Entry 6NY6 (X-ray diffraction, 3.74 A resolution); this record covers chains A and N of the 23 polymer chains in the assembly.

[Chain A]
Molecule: 16S rRNA
Organism: Thermus thermophilus HB8
Sequence (1523 nucleotides; numbered 0 to 1544 plus 24 insertion-coded residues; 46 numbers in that range are skipped by the numbering (no residue carries them; nothing is unmodelled there); the number before each row is that of its first residue; a row labelled like 190A-190L holds insertion residues (190A, then the next letters in order); numbering starts at 0):
     0 UUUGUUGGAG AGUUUGAUCC UGGCUCAGGG UGAACGCUGG CGGCGUGCCU AAGACAUGCA
    60 AGUCGUGCGG G
    73 CCGCGGGGUU UU
    88 ACUCCG
    95 UGGUC
   101 AGCGGCGGAC GGGUGAGUAA CGCGUGGGU
  129A G
   130 ACCUACCCGG AAGAGGGGGA CAACCCGGGG AAACUCGGGC UAAUCCCCCA UGUGGACCCG
   190 C
190A-190L CCCUUGGGGUGU
   191 GUCCAAAGGG CUUU
   216 GCCCGCUUCC GGAUGGGCCC GCGUCCCAUC AGCUAGUUGG UGGGGUAAUG GCCCACCAAG
   276 GCGACGACGG GUAGCCGGUC UGAGAGGAUG GCCGGCCACA GGGGCACUGA GACACGGGCC
   336 CCACUCCUAC GGGAGGCAGC AGUUAGGAAU CUUCCGCAAU GGGCGCAAGC CUGACGGAGC
   396 GACGCCGCUU GGAGGAAGAA GCCCUUCGGG GUGUAAACUC CUGAA
   442 CCCGGGACGA AACCCCCGAC GA
   474 GGGGACUGAC GGUACCGGG
   494 GUAAUAGCGC CGGCCAACUC CGUGCCAGCA GCCGCGGUAA UACGGAGGGC GCGAGCGUUA
   554 CCCGGAUUCA CUGGGCGUAA AGGGCGUGUA GGCGGCCUGG GGCGUCCCAU GUGAAAGACC
   614 ACGGCUCAAC CGUGGGGGAG CGUGGGAUAC GCUCAGGCUA GACGGUGGGA GAGGGUGGUG
   674 GAAUUCCCGG AGUAGCGGUG AAAUGCGCAG AUACCGGGAG GAACGCCGAU GGCGAAGGCA
   734 GCCACCUGGU CCACCCGUGA CGCUGAGGCG CGAAAGCGUG GGGAGCAAAC CGGAUUAGAU
   794 ACCCGGGUAG UCCACGCCCU AAACGAUGCG CGCUAGGUCU CUGGGUCU
   848 CCUGGGGGCC GAAGCUAACG CGUUAAGCGC GCCGCCUGGG GAGUACGGCC GCAAGGCUGA
   908 AACUCAAAGG AAUUGACGGG GGCCCGCACA AGCGGUGGAG CAUGUGGUUU AAUUCGAAGC
   968 AACGCGAAGA ACCUUACCAG GCCUUGACAU GCUAGG
 1003A G
  1004 AACCCGGGUG AAAGCCUGGG GUGCCCC
1030A-1030D GCGA
  1031 GGGGAGCCCU AGCACAGGUG CUGCAUGGCC GUCGUCAGCU CGUGCCGUGA GGUGUUGGGU
  1091 UAAGUCCCGC AACGAGCGCA ACCCCCGCCG UUAGUUGCCA GCGGUUCGGC CGGGCACUCU
  1151 AACGGGACUG CCCGCGAAA
  1171 GCGGGAGGAA GGAGGGGACG ACGUCUGGUC AGCAUGGCCC UUACGGCCUG GGCGACACAC
  1231 GUGCUACAAU GCCCACUACA AAGCGAUGCC ACCCGGCAAC GGGGAGCUAA UCGCAAAAAG
  1291 GUGGGCCCAG UUCGGAUUGG GGUCUGCAAC CCGACCCCAU GAAGCCGGAA UCGCUAGUAA
  1351 UCGCGGAUCA G
 1361A C
  1362 CAUGCCGCGG UGAAUACGUU CCCGGGCCUU GUACACACCG CCCGUCACGC CAUGGGAGCG
  1422 GGCUCUACCC GAAGUCGCCG GG
  1446 AGCCUACGGG
  1459 CAGGCGCCGA GGGUAGGGCC CGUGACUGGG GCGAAGUCGU AACAAGGUAG CUGUACCGGA
  1519 AGGUGCGGCU GGAUCA
1534A-1534E CCUCC
  1539 CUUUCU
Unresolved in the structure: 0-4, 1534A-1534E
Modified positions: PSU (pseudouridine-5'-monophosphate) at position 1540; PSU (pseudouridine-5'-monophosphate) at position 1541
Metal / ion sites: Mg2+ site 1 near U5 (its only coordinating residue here); Mg2+ site 2 near G7 (its only coordinating residue here); Mg2+ site 3: G11, U12, G22; Mg2+ site 4 near G21 (its only coordinating residue here); Mg2+ site 5 near G38 (its only coordinating residue here); Mg2+ site 6: C48, U114, G115; Mg2+ site 7 near A53 (its only coordinating residue here); Mg2+ site 8: G111, G112; Mg2+ site 9: A116, G117, G289; Mg2+ site 10: G124, U125, G236; Mg2+ site 11: U133, U229, G230; Mg2+ site 12 near A151 (its only coordinating residue here); 93 more Mg2+ sites not listed

[Chain N]
Protein: 30S ribosomal protein S14 type Z
Organism: Thermus thermophilus HB8
Reference sequence: P0DOY6 (RS14Z_THET8); residues 1-61 here = UniProt positions 1-61
Amino-acid sequence (61 residues; row label = number of the first residue in the row):
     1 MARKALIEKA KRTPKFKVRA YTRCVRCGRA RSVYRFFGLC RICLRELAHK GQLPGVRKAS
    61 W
Unresolved in the structure: 1
UniProt features mapped onto this chain:
  - binding site (Zn(2+)): Cys24, Cys27, Cys40, Cys43
Metal / ion sites: Zn2+: Cys24, Cys40, Cys43

[Interface between chain A and chain N]
Contacting residue pairs (72; chain A residue first):
  G973(A) - Arg29(N)  sugar contact
  G973(A) - Arg41(N)  hydrogen bond to the phosphate
  A974(A) - Arg29(N)  salt bridge to the phosphate
  A974(A) - Ser32(N)  phosphate contact
  A974(A) - Arg41(N)  salt bridge to the phosphate
  A975(A) - Ser32(N)  hydrogen bond to the sugar
  A975(A) - Tyr34(N)  base contact
  G976(A) - Arg31(N)  hydrogen bond to the sugar
  G976(A) - Ser32(N)  hydrogen bond to the phosphate
  A977(A) - Arg31(N)  salt bridge to the phosphate
  C979(A) - Arg19(N)  hydrogen bond to the base
  C980(A) - Val18(N)  base contact
  C980(A) - Arg19(N)  hydrogen bond to the sugar
  C980(A) - Tyr21(N)  sugar contact
  U981(A) - Tyr21(N)  sugar contact
  U981(A) - Arg23(N)  phosphate contact
  U981(A) - Ala30(N)  phosphate contact
  U981(A) - Arg31(N)  hydrogen bond to the sugar
  U982(A) - Leu6(N)  sugar contact
  U982(A) - Arg23(N)  salt bridge to the phosphate
  U982(A) - Ala30(N)  phosphate contact
  A994(A) - Ala5(N)  base contact
  A994(A) - Glu8(N)  hydrogen bond to the sugar
  A1015(A) - Lys15(N)  hydrogen bond to the phosphate
  A1016(A) - Lys15(N)  salt bridge to the phosphate
  G1047(A) - Lys4(N)  phosphate contact
  G1048(A) - Ala2(N)  hydrogen bond to the phosphate
  G1048(A) - Arg3(N)  phosphate contact
  G1048(A) - Lys4(N)  salt bridge to the phosphate
  U1049(A) - Ala2(N)  hydrogen bond to the sugar
  U1049(A) - Arg3(N)  phosphate contact
  C1059(A) - Arg45(N)  hydrogen bond to the phosphate
  C1060(A) - Arg45(N)  salt bridge to the phosphate
  C1113(A) - Arg57(N)  sugar contact
  C1114(A) - Arg57(N)  sugar contact
  C1114(A) - Ser60(N)  hydrogen bond to the sugar
  C1115(A) - Ser60(N)  sugar contact
  C1115(A) - Trp61(N)  hydrogen bond to the sugar
  G1186(A) - Trp61(N)  hydrogen bond to the base
  G1187(A) - Ser60(N)  hydrogen bond to the base
  G1187(A) - Trp61(N)  sugar contact
  A1188(A) - Lys58(N)  hydrogen bond to the phosphate
  A1188(A) - Ser60(N)  sugar contact
  C1189(A) - Lys58(N)  salt bridge to the phosphate
  G1202(A) - Arg3(N)  hydrogen bond to the sugar
  G1202(A) - Arg26(N)  base contact
  G1202(A) - Cys27(N)  hydrogen bond to the sugar
  G1202(A) - Arg29(N)  sugar contact
  G1202(A) - Ile42(N)  base contact
  G1202(A) - Cys43(N)  base contact
  G1202(A) - Glu46(N)  hydrogen bond to the base
  C1203(A) - Arg3(N)  salt bridge to the phosphate
  C1203(A) - Cys27(N)  sugar contact
  G1216(A) - Ala2(N)  phosphate contact
  G1216(A) - Ala5(N)  phosphate contact
  C1217(A) - Ala5(N)  phosphate contact
  C1217(A) - Lys9(N)  salt bridge to the phosphate
  C1218(A) - Lys9(N)  salt bridge to the phosphate
  U1219(A) - Arg19(N)  salt bridge to the phosphate
  G1316(A) - Val18(N)  phosphate contact
  C1317(A) - Phe16(N)  base contact
  C1317(A) - Val18(N)  phosphate contact
  U1358(A) - Val33(N)  sugar contact
  U1358(A) - Tyr34(N)  sugar contact
  U1358(A) - Arg35(N)  hydrogen bond to the phosphate
  C1359(A) - Thr22(N)  phosphate contact
  C1359(A) - Arg31(N)  salt bridge to the phosphate
  C1359(A) - Arg35(N)  salt bridge to the phosphate
  A1360(A) - Val18(N)  base contact
  A1360(A) - Arg35(N)  salt bridge to the phosphate
  G1368(A) - Trp61(N)  phosphate contact
  C1369(A) - Trp61(N)  hydrogen bond to the phosphate
Other interface residues (no listed pair), chain A (41 interface residues in all): A983, A1204, G1220, A1357
Other interface residues (no listed pair), chain N (36 interface residues in all): Lys17, Ala20, Gly28, Phe36

[Overview]
The interface between chain A and chain N involves 41 residues on one side and 36 on the other; the contacts
include 22 hydrogen bonds and 15 salt bridges. Among the polar pairs are C979(A)-Arg19(N), G1186(A)-Trp61(N)
and G1187(A)-Ser60(N).
Chain A is 16S rRNA and chain N is 30S ribosomal protein S14 type Z, both from Thermus thermophilus HB8; the
structure, Structure of dimeric Escherichia coli toxin YoeB bound to the Thermus thermophilus 30S ribosome,
was determined by X-ray diffraction.
